PDB entry 8CT1 | electron microscopy, 4.80 A resolution (low resolution: residue-level contacts below are approximate; hydrogen-bond / salt-bridge calls are withheld) | chains A and B of the 34 polymer chains in the assembly

[Chain A (and B)]
Molecule: Dynamin-like 120 kDa protein, mitochondrial
From: Homo sapiens
Notes: EC 3.6.5.5; chain B of this document is another copy of the same molecule, construct and numbering; everything in this record applies to it too
Reference sequence: O60313 (OPA1_HUMAN); residue numbers follow UniProt; this construct covers 1-960
Sequence (960 residues; row label = number of the first residue in the row):
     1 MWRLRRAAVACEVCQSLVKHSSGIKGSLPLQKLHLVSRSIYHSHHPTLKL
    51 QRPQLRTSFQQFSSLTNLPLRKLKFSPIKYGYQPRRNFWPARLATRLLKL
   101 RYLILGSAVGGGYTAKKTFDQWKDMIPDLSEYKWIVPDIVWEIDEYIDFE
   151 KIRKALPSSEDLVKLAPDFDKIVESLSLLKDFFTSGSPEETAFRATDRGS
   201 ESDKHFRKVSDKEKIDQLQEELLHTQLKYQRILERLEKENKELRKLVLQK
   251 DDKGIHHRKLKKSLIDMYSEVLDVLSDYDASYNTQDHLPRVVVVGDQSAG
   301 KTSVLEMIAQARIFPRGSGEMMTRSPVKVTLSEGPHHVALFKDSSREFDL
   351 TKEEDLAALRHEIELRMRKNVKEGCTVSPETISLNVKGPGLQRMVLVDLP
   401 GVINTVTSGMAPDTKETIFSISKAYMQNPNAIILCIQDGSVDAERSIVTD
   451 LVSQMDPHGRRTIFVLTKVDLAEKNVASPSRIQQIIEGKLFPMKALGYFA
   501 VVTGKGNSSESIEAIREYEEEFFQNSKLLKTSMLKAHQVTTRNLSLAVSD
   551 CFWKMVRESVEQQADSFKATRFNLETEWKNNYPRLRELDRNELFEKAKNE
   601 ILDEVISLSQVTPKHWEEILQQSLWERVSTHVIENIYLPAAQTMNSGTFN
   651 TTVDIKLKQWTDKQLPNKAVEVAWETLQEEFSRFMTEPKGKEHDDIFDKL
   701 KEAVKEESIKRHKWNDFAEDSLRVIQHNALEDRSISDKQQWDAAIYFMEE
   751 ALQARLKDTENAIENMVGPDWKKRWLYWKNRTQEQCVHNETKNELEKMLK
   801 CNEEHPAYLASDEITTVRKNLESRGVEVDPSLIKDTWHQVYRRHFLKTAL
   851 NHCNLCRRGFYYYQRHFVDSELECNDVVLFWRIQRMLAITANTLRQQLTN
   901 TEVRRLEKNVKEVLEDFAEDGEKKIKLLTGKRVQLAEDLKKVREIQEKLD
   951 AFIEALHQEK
Not modelled in the structure: 1-262
Cystine bridges: Cys856-Cys874
Curated features (UniProtKB/Swiss-Prot):
  - region: Gly295 to Thr302 (G1 motif), Met321 to Arg324 (G2 motif), Asp398 to Gly401 (G3 motif), Thr467 to Asp470 (G4 motif), Val501 to Gly504 (G5 motif)
  - binding site (GTP): Ser298, Gly300, Lys301, Thr302, Ser303, Gly317, Lys468, Asp470, Thr503, Gly506, Asn507
  - binding site (Mg(2+)): Thr302, Thr323, Asp398
  - site: Arg194, Ala195 (Cleavage at site S1)
  - modified residue: Lys228 (N6-acetyllysine)
  - natural variant: Ala8 (A8S: In OPA1; uncertain significance), Arg38 to Ser43 (deletion: In OPA1), Tyr80 (Y80C: In OPA1), Thr95 (T95M: In OPA1), Tyr102 (Y102C: In OPA1), Glu270 (E270K: In OPA1), Leu272 (L272P: In OPA1), Asp273 (D273A: In OPA1), Arg290 (R290Q: In OPA1; R290W: In OPA1), Val293 to Val294 (deletion: In OPA1), Gly300 (G300E: In OPA1), Gln310 (Q310R: In OPA1), 46 further natural variant entries in UniProt
  - mutagenesis: Glu213 (E213A: In interface mutant 9; strongly decreased ability to mediate mitochondrial fusion; when associated with A-217, A-557 and A-565), Gln217 (Q217A: In interface mutant 9; strongly decreased ability to mediate mitochondrial fusion; when associated with A-213, A-557 and A-565), Arg235 (R235A: In interface mutant 8; strongly decreased ability to mediate mitochondrial fusion), Leu243 (L243A: In mutant control 1; does not affect ability to mediate mitochondrial fusion), Leu248 (L248A: In mutant control 2; does not affect ability to mediate mitochondrial fusion), Gln297 (Q297E: Abolished GTPase activity without affecting the ability to bind membranes), Ser298 (S298A: Abolished GTPase activity without affecting the ability to bind membranes), Lys301 (K301A: Abolished GTPase activity), Thr302 (T302A: Abolished GTPase activity; T302N: Abolished GTPase activity without affecting the ability to bind membranes), Arg316 (R316A: Strongly decreased GTPase activity), Glu320 (E320A: Decreased GTPase activity), Met321 (M321A: Strongly decreased GTPase activity), 39 further mutagenesis entries in UniProt
From the paper describing this entry:
  - mutagenesis - W771A, K772E, R774E, R781E, K797E, K800E, R824E: abolished binding to membrane
  - mutagenesis - W775A: unchanged binding to membrane

[How chain A and chain B interact]
Pairs across the interface (12; chain A residue first):
  Arg584(A) with Ile606(B); Gln610(B)
  Arg586(A) with Leu602(B); Ile606(B); Glu907(B); Lys911(B)
  Leu602(A) with Arg586(B)
  Ile606(A) with Arg584(B); Arg586(B)
  Gln610(A) with Arg584(B)
  Glu907(A) with Arg586(B)
  Lys911(A) with Arg586(B)
Also at the interface, not in a pair above, chain A (8 interface residues in all): Asn599
Also at the interface, not in a pair above, chain B (8 interface residues in all): Asn599

[In short]
Chain A and chain B each contribute 8 residues to their interface. From the paper: W771A, K772E and R774E of
chain A, among others, abolish binding to membrane; W775A of chain A leaves binding to membrane unchanged; 8
substitutions were tested in all.
Both chains are Dynamin-like 120 kDa protein, mitochondrial (Homo sapiens). Entry 8CT1 (CryoEM structure of
human S-OPA1 assembled on lipid membrane in membrane-adjacent state) was determined by electron microscopy,
deposited together with 8CT9.
